Entry 1PH3 (X-ray diffraction, 2.30 A resolution); this record covers chains G and A of the 5 polymer chains in the assembly.

[Chain G]
Molecule: 13-nt DNA strand
Sequence (13 nucleotides; numbered 1 to 13; the number before each row is that of its first residue):
     1 GGGGTTTTGGGGT
Unresolved in the structure: 13
Bound ions: Na+ site 1: DG1, DG2, DG11 (shared with 2 residues of chain H); Na+ site 2: DG1, DG12 (shared with 3 residues of chain H); Na+ site 3: DG3, DG10 (shared with 3 residues of chain H); Na+ site 4: DG4, DT7, DG9 (shared with 2 residues of chain H)

[Chain A]
Molecule: Telomere-binding protein alpha subunit
Organism: Sterkiella nova
Reference sequence: P29549 (TEBA_OXYNO); numbering as in UniProt (aligned over 36-495)
Chain sequence (460 residues; row label = number of the first residue in the row):
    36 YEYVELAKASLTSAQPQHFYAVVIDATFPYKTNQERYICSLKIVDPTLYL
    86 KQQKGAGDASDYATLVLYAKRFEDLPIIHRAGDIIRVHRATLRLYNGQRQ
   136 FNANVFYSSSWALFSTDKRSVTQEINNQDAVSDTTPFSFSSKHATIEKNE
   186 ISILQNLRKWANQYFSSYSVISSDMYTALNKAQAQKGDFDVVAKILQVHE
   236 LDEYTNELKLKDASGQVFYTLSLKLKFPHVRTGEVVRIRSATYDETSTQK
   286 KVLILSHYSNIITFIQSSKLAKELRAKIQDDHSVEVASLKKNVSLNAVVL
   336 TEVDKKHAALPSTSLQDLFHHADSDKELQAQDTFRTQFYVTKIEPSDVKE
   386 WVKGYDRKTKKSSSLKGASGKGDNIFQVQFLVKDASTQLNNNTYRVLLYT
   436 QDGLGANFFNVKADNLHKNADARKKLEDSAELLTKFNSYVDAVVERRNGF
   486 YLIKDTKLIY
Curated features (UniProtKB/Swiss-Prot):
  - natural variant: Ala-311 (A311S: In S version), Asp-456 (D456E: In S version)
From the paper describing this entry:
  - binding site for the 12-nt DNA strand: His-114, Lys-261

[Interface between chain G and chain A]
Pairs across the interface (7):
  DG3(G) / Lys-105(A)  hydrogen bond to the phosphate
  DG4(G) / Lys-105(A)  salt bridge to the phosphate
  DG4(G) / Phe-141(A)  phosphate contact
  DG4(G) / Tyr-142(A)  hydrogen bond to the base
  DT5(G) / Asn-139(A)  hydrogen bond to the phosphate
  DT5(G) / Tyr-142(A)  sugar contact
  DT7(G) / Tyr-142(A)  base contact
Other interface residues (no listed pair), chain A (5 interface residues in all): Arg-71

[Overview]
Chain G and chain A form an interface of 4 and 5 residues respectively; the contacts include 3 hydrogen bonds
and 1 salt bridge. Polar contacts include DG4(G)/Tyr-142(A), DG3(G)/Lys-105(A) and DT5(G)/Asn-139(A). The Na+
site 1 is built by DG1(G), DG2(G) and DG11(G). The paper reports a binding site for the 12-nt DNA strand at
His-114(A) and Lys-261(A).
Chain G is a 13-nt DNA strand and chain A is Telomere-binding protein alpha subunit (Sterkiella nova); the
structure, Crystal structure of the oxytricha nova telomere end-binding protein complexed with noncognate
ssdna ggggttttggtg, was determined by X-ray diffraction, deposited together with 1PA6, 1PH1, 1PH2, 1PH5, 1PH6,
1PH7 and 3 further entries.
